Entry 4UHH (X-ray diffraction, 1.06 A resolution); this record covers chain A.

[Chain A]
Molecule: Esterase
From: Planctomycetes bacterium R1
Notes: EC 3.1.1.1
Chain sequence (274 residues; each row starts with the number of its first residue):
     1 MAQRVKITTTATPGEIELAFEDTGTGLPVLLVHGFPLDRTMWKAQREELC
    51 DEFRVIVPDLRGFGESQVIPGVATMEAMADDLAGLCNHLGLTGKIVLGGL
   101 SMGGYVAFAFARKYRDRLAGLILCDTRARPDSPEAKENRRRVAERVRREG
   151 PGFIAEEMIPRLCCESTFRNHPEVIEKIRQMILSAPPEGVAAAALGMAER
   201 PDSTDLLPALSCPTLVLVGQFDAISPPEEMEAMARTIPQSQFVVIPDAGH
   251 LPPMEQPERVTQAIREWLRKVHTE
Disordered / not traced: 1
Residues lining bound ligands: cacodylic acid (CAD): Ser101, Tyr105, Arg127, Arg139, Met158, Met197, Ile224, His250

[Summary]
Bound to chain A: cacodylic acid.
Chain A is Esterase (Planctomycetes bacterium R1); the structure, Structural studies of a thermophilic
esterase from Thermogutta terrifontis (cacodylate complex), was determined by X-ray diffraction together with
4UHC, 4UHD, 4UHE and 4UHF from the same study.
